1SKS - chains A and B of the 4 polymer chains in the assembly; structure by X-ray diffraction, 2.30 A resolution.

[Chain A]
Protein: DNA polymerase
Organism: Enterobacteria phage T7
Notes: EC 2.7.7.7; engineered mutation(s): DEL(118-123)
UniProtKB: P00581 (DPOL_BPT7); numbering as in UniProt; present here: 1-117, 124-704
Chain sequence (698 residues; row label = number of the first residue in the row; note: 6 numbers in that range are skipped by the numbering (no residue carries them; nothing is unmodelled there)):
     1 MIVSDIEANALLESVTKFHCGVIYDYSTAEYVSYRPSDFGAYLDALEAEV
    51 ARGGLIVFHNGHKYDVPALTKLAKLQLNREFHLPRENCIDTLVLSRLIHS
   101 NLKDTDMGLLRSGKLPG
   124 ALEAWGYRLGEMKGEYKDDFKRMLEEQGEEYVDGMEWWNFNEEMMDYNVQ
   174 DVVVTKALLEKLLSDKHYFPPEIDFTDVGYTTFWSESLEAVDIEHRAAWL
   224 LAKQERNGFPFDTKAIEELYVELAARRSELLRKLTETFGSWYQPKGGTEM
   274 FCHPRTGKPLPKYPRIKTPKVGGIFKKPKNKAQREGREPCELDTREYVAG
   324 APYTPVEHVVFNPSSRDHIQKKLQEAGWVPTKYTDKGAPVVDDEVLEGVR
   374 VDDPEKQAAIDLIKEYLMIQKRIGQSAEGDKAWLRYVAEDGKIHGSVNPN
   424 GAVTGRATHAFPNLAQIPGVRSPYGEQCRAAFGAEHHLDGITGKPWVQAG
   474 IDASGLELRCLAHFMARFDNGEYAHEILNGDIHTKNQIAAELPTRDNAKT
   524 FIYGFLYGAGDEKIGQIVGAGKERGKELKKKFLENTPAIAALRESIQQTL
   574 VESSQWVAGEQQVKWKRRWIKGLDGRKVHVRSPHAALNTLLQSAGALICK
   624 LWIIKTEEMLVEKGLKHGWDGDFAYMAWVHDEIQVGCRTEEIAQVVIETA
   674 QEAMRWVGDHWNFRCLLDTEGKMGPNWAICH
Unresolved in the structure: 304-309, 576-586
UniProt features mapped onto this chain:
  - binding site (Mg(2+)): Asp5, Glu7, Asp174, Asp475, Ala476, Asp654
  - binding site (substrate): His506, Arg518, Lys522, Tyr526

[Chain B]
Protein: Thioredoxin 1
Organism: Escherichia coli
UniProtKB: P0AA25 (THIO_ECOLI); residues 1-108 here = UniProt positions 1-108
Chain sequence (108 residues; each row starts with the number of its first residue):
     1 SDKIIHLTDDSFDTDVLKADGAILVDFWAEWCGPCKMIAPILDEIADEYQ
    51 GKLTVAKLNIDQNPGTAPKYGIRGIPTLLLFKNGEVAATKVGALSKGQLK
   101 EFLDANLA
Unresolved in the structure: 1-2, 108

[How chain A and chain B interact]
Contacting residue pairs (54; chain A residue first):
  Ser263(A) - Pro64(B)
  Tyr265(A) - Trp31(B)
  Tyr265(A) - Ile60(B)  hydrophobic
  Tyr265(A) - Ala67(B)
  Tyr265(A) - Pro68(B)
  Tyr265(A) - Ile72(B)
  Pro267(A) - Trp31(B)
  Lys268(A) - Arg73(B)
  Phe274(A) - Gly33(B)
  Phe274(A) - Met37(B)  hydrophobic
  Pro277(A) - Met37(B)  hydrophobic
  Tyr286(A) - Trp31(B)
  Tyr286(A) - Gly33(B)
  Tyr286(A) - Lys36(B)  hydrogen bond
  Pro287(A) - Trp31(B)
  Ile289(A) - Pro34(B)  hydrophobic
  Gly296(A) - Lys90(B)
  Ile297(A) - Gln98(B)
  Ile297(A) - Glu101(B)
  Ile297(A) - Phe102(B)
  Phe298(A) - Glu101(B)
  Phe298(A) - Ala105(B)  hydrophobic
  Leu315(A) - Ala105(B)  hydrophobic
  Leu315(A) - Asn106(B)
  Asp316(A) - Lys90(B)  hydrogen bond (backbone-side chain)
  Arg318(A) - Lys90(B)  hydrogen bond (backbone-side chain)
  Glu319(A) - Lys90(B)
  Glu319(A) - Val91(B)  hydrogen bond (backbone-backbone)
  Tyr320(A) - Val91(B)  hydrophobic
  Val321(A) - Lys90(B)
  Val321(A) - Leu94(B)  hydrophobic
  Val321(A) - Gln98(B)
  Ala322(A) - Gln98(B)
  Ala324(A) - Gly92(B)
  Ala324(A) - Ala93(B)
  Ala324(A) - Leu94(B)  hydrophobic
  Pro325(A) - Pro34(B)
  Pro325(A) - Gly92(B)
  Pro325(A) - Ala93(B)  hydrogen bond (backbone-backbone)
  Tyr326(A) - Pro34(B)  hydrophobic
  Tyr326(A) - Arg73(B)  hydrogen bond
  Tyr326(A) - Gly74(B)
  Tyr326(A) - Ile75(B)
  Tyr326(A) - Val91(B)  hydrophobic
  Tyr326(A) - Gly92(B)
  Thr327(A) - Cys32(B)  hydrogen bond
  Thr327(A) - Pro34(B)
  Thr327(A) - Gly74(B)
  Thr327(A) - Ile75(B)  hydrogen bond (backbone-backbone)
  Pro328(A) - Arg73(B)
  Val329(A) - Trp31(B)  hydrophobic
  Val329(A) - Arg73(B)  hydrogen bond (backbone-backbone)
  Val329(A) - Gly74(B)
  His331(A) - Pro68(B)
Other interface residues (no listed pair), chain B (26 interface residues in all): Pro76, Thr89

[Overview]
The chain A/chain B interface involves 26 residues from each chain, with 9 hydrogen bonds. Among the polar
pairs are Tyr286(A)-Lys36(B), Asp316(A)-Lys90(B) and Arg318(A)-Lys90(B). UniProt lists 6 Mg2+-binding residues
and 4 substrate-binding residues on chain A.
Here chain A is DNA polymerase (Enterobacteria phage T7) and chain B is Thioredoxin 1 (Escherichia coli).
Entry 1SKS (Binary 3' complex of T7 DNA polymerase with a DNA primer/template containing a cis-syn thymine
dimer ...) was determined by X-ray diffraction together with 1SKW, 1SL0, 1SL1 and 1SL2 from the same study.
